Entry 8H67 (electron microscopy, 3.80 A resolution); this record covers chains B and A of the 15 polymer chains in the assembly.

# Chain B
Molecule: Crispr RNA
Sequence (71 nucleotides; each row starts with the number of its first residue):
     1 UGAGCACUUU AUCACCGUGU CCCCAAUCUG GAUAUUUUGU GUGUGUCCAA ACCAUUGAUG
    61 CCGUAAGGCG U
Unresolved in the structure: 39-71

# Chain A
Name: CRISPR associated protein Cas5
Organism: Synechocystis sp. PCC 6714
UniProt: A0A068N1Y0 (A0A068N1Y0_SYNY4); residues 1-237 here = UniProt positions 1-237
Sequence (237 residues; row label = number of the first residue in the row):
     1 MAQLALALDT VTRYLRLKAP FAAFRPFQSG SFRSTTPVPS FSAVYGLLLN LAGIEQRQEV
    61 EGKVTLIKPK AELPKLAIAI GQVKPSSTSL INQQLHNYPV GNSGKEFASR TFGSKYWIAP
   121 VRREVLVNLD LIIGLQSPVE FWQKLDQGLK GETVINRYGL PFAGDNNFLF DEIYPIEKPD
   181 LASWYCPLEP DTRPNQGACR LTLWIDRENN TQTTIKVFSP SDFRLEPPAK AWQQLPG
Unresolved in the structure: 1-10, 153-170
From the paper describing this entry:
  - mutagenesis - G101A, N102A: decreased binding to DNA
  - mutagenesis - G101A, N102A: decreased binding to DNA binding affinity

# How chain B and chain A interact
Residue-residue contacts - 18 pairs, chain B then chain A:
  G2(B) with Asn50(A), hydrogen bond to the phosphate
  A3(B) with Glu59(A), phosphate contact; Thr65(A), hydrogen bond to the phosphate; Leu66(A), sugar contact
  G4(B) with Arg25(A), hydrogen bond to the base; Thr65(A), hydrogen bond to the phosphate; Arg207(A), salt bridge to the phosphate
  C5(B) with Lys115(A), phosphate contact
  A6(B) with Leu95(A), phosphate contact; His96(A), hydrogen bond to the base; Lys115(A), salt bridge to the phosphate
  C7(B) with Gln94(A), hydrogen bond to the phosphate; Leu95(A), phosphate contact; His96(A), phosphate contact
  U8(B) with Gln93(A), sugar contact; Gln94(A), hydrogen bond to the phosphate
  U9(B) with Gln93(A), hydrogen bond to the sugar; Gln94(A), phosphate contact
Interface residues without a listed pair, chain A (13 interface residues in all): Gly113, Ile118

# Overview
8 residues of chain B and 13 residues of chain A are in contact; the contacts include 8 hydrogen bonds and 2
salt bridges. Polar contacts include G4(B)-Arg25(A), A6(B)-His96(A) and U9(B)-Gln93(A). The paper reports that
G101A and N102A of chain A reduce binding to DNA; G101A and N102A of chain A reduce binding to DNA binding
affinity.
Chain B is Crispr RNA and chain A is CRISPR associated protein Cas5 (Synechocystis sp. PCC 6714); the
structure, type I-B Cascade bound to a PAM-containing dsDNA target at 3.8 angstrom resolution, was determined
by electron microscopy (same publication as 8IP0).
